Entry 4M2Y (X-ray diffraction, 2.27 A resolution); this record covers chains A and T of the 4 polymer chains in the assembly.

Chain A:
Protein: DNA polymerase beta
Source organism: Homo sapiens
Notes: EC 2.7.7.7, 4.2.99.-
Reference sequence: P06746 (DPOLB_HUMAN); numbering as in UniProt (aligned over 11-335)
Chain sequence (325 residues; numbered 11 to 335; the number before each row is that of its first residue):
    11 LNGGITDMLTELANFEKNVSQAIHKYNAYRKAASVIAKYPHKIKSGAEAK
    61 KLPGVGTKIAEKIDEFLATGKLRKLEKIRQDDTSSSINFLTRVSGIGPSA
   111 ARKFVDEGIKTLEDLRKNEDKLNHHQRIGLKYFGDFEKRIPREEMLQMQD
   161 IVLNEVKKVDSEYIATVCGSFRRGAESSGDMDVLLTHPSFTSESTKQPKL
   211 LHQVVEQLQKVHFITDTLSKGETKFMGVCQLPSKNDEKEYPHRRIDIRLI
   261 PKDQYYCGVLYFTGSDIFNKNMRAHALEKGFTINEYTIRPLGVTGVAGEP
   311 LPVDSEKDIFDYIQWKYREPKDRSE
Unresolved in the structure: 205-208, 244-245
Metal / ion sites: Na+ site 1: Lys-60, Leu-62, Val-65 (shared with 1 residue of chain D); Na+ site 2: Thr-101, Val-103, Ile-106 (shared with 1 residue of chain P)
Curated features (UniProtKB/Swiss-Prot):
  - region: Arg-183 to Asp-192 (DNA-binding)
  - active site: Lys-72 (Nucleophile)
  - binding site (K(+)): Lys-60, Leu-62, Val-65, Thr-101, Val-103, Ile-106
  - binding site (Na(+)): Lys-60, Leu-62, Val-65, Thr-101, Val-103, Ile-106
  - binding site (dATP): Arg-149, Ser-180, Arg-183, Gly-189, Asp-190
  - binding site (dCTP): Arg-149, Ser-180, Arg-183, Gly-189, Asp-190
  - binding site (dGTP): Arg-149, Ser-180, Arg-183, Gly-189, Asp-190, Asp-192
  - binding site (dTTP): Arg-149, Ser-180, Arg-183, Gly-189, Asp-190
  - binding site (Mg(2+)): Asp-190, Asp-192, Asp-256
  - modified residue: Lys-72 (N6-acetyllysine), Arg-83 (Omega-N-methylarginine), Arg-152 (Omega-N-methylarginine)
  - cross-link (Glycyl lysine isopeptide (Lys-Gly)): Lys-41 (interchain with G-Cter in ubiquitin), Lys-61 (interchain with G-Cter in ubiquitin), Lys-81 (interchain with G-Cter in ubiquitin)
  - natural variant: Leu-22 (L22P: Found in a gastric cancer sample; uncertain significance), Tyr-39 (Y39C: Found in a gastric cancer sample; uncertain significance), Gly-118 (G118V: Decreased DNA-directed DNA polymerase activity), Arg-137 (R137Q: Decreased function in base-excision repair), Arg-149 (R149I: Decreased DNA-directed DNA polymerase activity), Asp-160 (D160N: Found in a gastric cancer sample; uncertain significance), Cys-239 (C239R: Found in a gastric cancer sample; uncertain significance), Lys-289 (K289M: Found in a colon cancer sample; uncertain significance), Asn-294 (N294D: Found in a gastric cancer sample; uncertain significance), Glu-295 (E295K: Found in a gastric cancer sample; uncertain significance)
  - mutagenesis: Phe-25 (F25W: No effect on 5'-dRP lyase activity. Decreased ssDNA binding), His-34 (H34G: Decreased 5'-dRP lyase activity. Decreased ssDNA binding), Lys-35 (K35A: Decreased 5'-dRP lyase activity. Decreased ssDNA binding. Loss of 5'-dRP lyase activity; when associated with A-68 and A-72. Decreased ssDNA binding; when associated with A-68 and A-72 ...), Tyr-39 (Y39F: No effect on 5'-dRP lyase activity; Y39Q: Abolishes DNA polymerase and 5'-dRP lyase activity), Lys-41 (K41R: Abolishes ubiquitination; when associated with R-61 and R-81), Lys-60 (K60A: Decreased 5'-dRP lyase activity. Decreased ssDNA binding), Lys-61 (K61R: Abolishes ubiquitination; when associated with R-41 and R-81), Lys-68 (K68A: No effect on 5'-dRP lyase activity. Decreased ssDNA binding. Loss of 5'-dRP lyase activity; when associated with A-35 and A-72. Decreased ssDNA binding; when associated with A-35 and A-72 ...), Glu-71 (E71Q: No effect on 5'-dRP lyase activity. No effect on structure shown by circular dichroism. No effect on ssDNA binding), Lys-72 (K72A: Severely reduced 5'-dRP lyase activity. Does not affect ssDNA binding. Loss of 5'-dRP lyase activity; when associated with A-35 and A-68. Decreased ssDNA binding ...), Glu-75 (E75A: Slightly decreased 5'-dRP lyase activity. Decreased ssDNA binding. No effect on structure shown by circular dichroism), Lys-81 (K81R: Abolishes ubiquitination; when associated with R-41 and R-61), 5 further mutagenesis entries in UniProt
From the paper describing this entry:
  - binding site for template DNA strand (chain T): Tyr-271

Chain T:
Molecule: template DNA strand
Sequence (16 nucleotides; each row starts with the number of its first residue):
     1 CCGACXTCGCATCAGC
Modified residues: BGM (8-bromo-2'-deoxyguanosine-5'-monophosphate) at position 6

Interface between chain A and chain T:
Residue-residue contacts - 15 pairs, chain A then chain T:
  His-34(A) / DC5(T)  stacking on the base
  Asn-133(A) / DT12(T)  phosphate contact
  His-134(A) / DT12(T)  phosphate contact
  Ser-229(A) / DC10(T)  phosphate contact
  Ser-229(A) / DA11(T)  phosphate contact
  Lys-230(A) / DC10(T)  hydrogen bond to the phosphate
  Lys-230(A) / DA11(T)  hydrogen bond to the phosphate
  Gly-231(A) / DC10(T)  phosphate contact
  Glu-232(A) / DC10(T)  hydrogen bond to the phosphate
  Thr-233(A) / DG9(T)  hydrogen bond to the phosphate
  Thr-233(A) / DC10(T)  hydrogen bond to the phosphate
  Lys-234(A) / DG9(T)  phosphate contact
  Lys-234(A) / DC10(T)  hydrogen bond to the phosphate
  Tyr-271(A) / BGM_6(T)  base contact
  Tyr-296(A) / DC8(T)  sugar contact
Also at the interface, not in a pair above, chain A (12 interface residues in all): Leu-228

Summary:
Chain A and chain T form an interface of 12 and 7 residues respectively; the contacts include 6 hydrogen bonds
and 1 aromatic stacking contact. Polar pairs include Lys-230(A)/DC10(T), Lys-230(A)/DA11(T) and
Glu-232(A)/DC10(T). From the paper: a binding site for template DNA strand (chain T) at Tyr-271(A).
Chain A is DNA polymerase beta (Homo sapiens) and chain T is template DNA strand; the structure, Structure of
human DNA polymerase beta complexed with 8-BrG as the template base in a 1-nucleotide ..., was determined by
X-ray diffraction, deposited together with 4M47, 4NLK, 4NLN, 4NLZ, 4NM1 and 4NM2.
